Entry 7L1Q (electron microscopy, 3.40 A resolution); this record covers chains A and E of the 7 polymer chains in the assembly.

== Chain A ==
Molecule: ATP synthase subunit alpha
Source organism: Bacillus sp. (strain PS3)
Notes: EC 7.1.2.2
UniProtKB: A0A0M3VGF9 (A0A0M3VGF9_BACP3); residues 2-502 here = UniProt positions 2-502
Sequence (510 residues; row label = number of the first residue in the row; numbers below 1 keep their minus sign (Met-7 is residue -7)):
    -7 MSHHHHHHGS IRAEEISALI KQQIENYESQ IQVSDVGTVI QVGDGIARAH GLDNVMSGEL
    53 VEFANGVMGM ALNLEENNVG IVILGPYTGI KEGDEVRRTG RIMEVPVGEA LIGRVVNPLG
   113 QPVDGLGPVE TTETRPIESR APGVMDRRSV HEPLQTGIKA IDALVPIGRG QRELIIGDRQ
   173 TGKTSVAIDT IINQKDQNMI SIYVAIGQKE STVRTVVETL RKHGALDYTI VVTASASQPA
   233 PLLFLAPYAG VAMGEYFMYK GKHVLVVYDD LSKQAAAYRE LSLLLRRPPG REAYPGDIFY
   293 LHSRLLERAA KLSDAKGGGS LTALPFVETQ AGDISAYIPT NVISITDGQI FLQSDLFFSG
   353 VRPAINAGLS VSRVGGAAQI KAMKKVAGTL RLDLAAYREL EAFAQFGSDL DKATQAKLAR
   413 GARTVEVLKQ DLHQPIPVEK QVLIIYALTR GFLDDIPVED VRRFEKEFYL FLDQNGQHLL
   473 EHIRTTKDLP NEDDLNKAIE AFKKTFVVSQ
Disordered / not traced: -7 to 25, 500-502
Construct notes: expression tag (-7 to 1); conflict Ser193 (Cys in A0A0M3VGF9), Phe463 (Trp in A0A0M3VGF9)
Ion coordination: Mg2+: Thr176 (together with ATP)
Residues lining bound ligands: ATP: Arg171, Gln172, Thr173, Gly174, Lys175, Thr176, Ser177, Phe349, Arg354, Pro355, Gln422, Asp423, Leu424

== Chain E ==
Molecule: ATP synthase subunit beta
Source organism: Bacillus sp. (strain PS3)
Notes: EC 7.1.2.2
UniProtKB: A0A0M4U1P9 (A0A0M4U1P9_BACP3); residue numbers follow UniProt; this construct covers 1-473
Sequence (484 residues; each row starts with the number of its first residue; numbers below 1 keep their minus sign (Met-10 is residue -10)):
   -10 MHHHHHHHHH HMTRGRVIQV MGPVVDVKFE NGHLPAIYNA LKIQHKARNE NEVDIDLTLE
    50 VALHLGDDTV RTIAMASTDG LIRGMEVIDT GAPISVPVGE VTLGRVFNVL GEPIDLEGDI
   110 PADARRDPIH RPAPKFEELA TEVEILETGI KVVDLLAPYI KGGKIGLFGG AGVGKTVLIQ
   170 ELIHNIAQEH GGISVFAGVG DRTREGNDLY HEMKDSGVIS KTAMVFGQMN EPPGARMRVA
   230 LTGLTMAEYF RDEQGQDVLL FIDNIFRFTQ AGSEVSALLG RMPSAVGYQP TLATEMGQLQ
   290 ERITSTAKGS ITSIQAIYVP ADDYTDPAPA TTFSHLDATT NLERKLAEMG IYPAVDPLAS
   350 TSRALAPEIV GEEHYQVARK VQQTLQRYKE LQDIIAILGM DELSDEDKLV VHRARRIQFF
   410 LSQNFHVAEQ FTGQPGSYVP VKETVRGFKE ILEGKYDHLP EDAFRLVGRI EEVVEKAKAM
   470 GVEV
Disordered / not traced: -10 to 0, 471-473
Construct notes: expression tag (-10 to 0); conflict Asp190 (Glu in A0A0M4U1P9)
Ion coordination: Mg2+: Thr165, Glu194 (together with ATP)
Residues lining bound ligands: ATP (adenosine-5'-triphosphate): Ala160, Gly161, Val162, Gly163, Lys164, Thr165, Val166, Glu170, Arg191, Glu194, Tyr341, Ala417, Phe420

== Chain A / chain E interface ==
Pairs across the interface (50; chain A residue first):
  Leu44(A) with Arg72(E)
  Asp45(A) with Arg72(E)
  Val47(A) with Ile71(E)
  Met48(A) with Asn40(E); Gly69(E); Leu70(E)
  Ser49(A) with Asp68(E); Gly69(E), hydrogen bond (backbone-backbone); Leu70(E), hydrogen bond (backbone-backbone)
  Asn65(A) with Val9(E)
  Leu66(A) with Gln8(E); Val9(E), hydrogen bond (backbone-backbone); Leu70(E); Arg72(E)
  Glu67(A) with Met10(E); Arg72(E), hydrogen bond (backbone-side chain)
  Glu68(A) with Ile7(E); Gln8(E), hydrogen bond
  Val71(A) with Arg72(E)
  Arg90(A) with Asn40(E)
  Gly92(A) with Asn40(E)
  Arg132(A) with Glu220(E), salt bridge
  Ala133(A) with Asn219(E)
  Val136(A) with Ile103(E), hydrophobic; Thr192(E); Gly195(E); Asn196(E), hydrogen bond (backbone-side chain)
  Met137(A) with Ile103(E); Asp104(E); Leu105(E), hydrophobic
  Arg139(A) with Thr192(E); Asn196(E)
  Arg164(A) with Arg193(E)
  Arg283(A) with Val275(E); Tyr277(E)
  Gly288(A) with Glu263(E)
  Phe291(A) with Arg256(E); Gln259(E)
  Tyr292(A) with Glu220(E)
  Ser295(A) with Met218(E), hydrogen bond (side chain-backbone)
  Glu299(A) with Thr192(E), hydrogen bond; Met218(E); Asn219(E)
  Ser336(A) with Arg191(E), hydrogen bond (backbone-side chain)
  Ile337(A) with Arg191(E)
  Thr338(A) with Arg191(E)
  Asp339(A) with Arg193(E), salt bridge
  Arg365(A) with Ala160(E); Arg191(E)
  Val366(A) with Arg193(E)
Other interface residues (no listed pair), chain A (39 interface residues in all): Gly43, Asn46, Leu64, Ile94, Glu130, Pro280, Pro281, Arg296, Thr332
Other interface residues (no listed pair), chain E (39 interface residues in all): Val42, Ser66, Thr67, Asp190, Phe215, Gln217, Pro221, Arg225, Phe255, Pro272, Tyr307, Pro309

== Overview ==
Chain A and chain E each contribute 39 residues to their interface; the contacts include 9 hydrogen bonds and
2 salt bridges. Polar contacts include Arg132(A)-Glu220(E), Asp339(A)-Arg193(E) and Glu67(A)-Arg72(E). Chain A
binds ATP. Ligands of chain E: ATP.
Chain A is ATP synthase subunit alpha and chain E is ATP synthase subunit beta, both from Bacillus sp. (strain
PS3); the structure, PS3 F1-ATPase Binding/TS Dwell, was determined by electron microscopy together with 7L1R
and 7L1S from the same study.
